7YED - chains E and e of the 25 polymer chains in the assembly; structure by electron microscopy, 3.00 A resolution.

Chain E (and e):
Protein: RNA helicase
From: Mammalian orthoreovirus 3
Notes: EC 3.6.4.13; chain e of this document is another copy of the same molecule, construct and numbering; everything in this record applies to it too
Reference sequence: C9E874 (C9E874_9REOV); numbering as in UniProt (aligned over 1-1275)
Amino-acid sequence (1275 residues; numbered 1 to 1275; the number before each row is that of its first residue):
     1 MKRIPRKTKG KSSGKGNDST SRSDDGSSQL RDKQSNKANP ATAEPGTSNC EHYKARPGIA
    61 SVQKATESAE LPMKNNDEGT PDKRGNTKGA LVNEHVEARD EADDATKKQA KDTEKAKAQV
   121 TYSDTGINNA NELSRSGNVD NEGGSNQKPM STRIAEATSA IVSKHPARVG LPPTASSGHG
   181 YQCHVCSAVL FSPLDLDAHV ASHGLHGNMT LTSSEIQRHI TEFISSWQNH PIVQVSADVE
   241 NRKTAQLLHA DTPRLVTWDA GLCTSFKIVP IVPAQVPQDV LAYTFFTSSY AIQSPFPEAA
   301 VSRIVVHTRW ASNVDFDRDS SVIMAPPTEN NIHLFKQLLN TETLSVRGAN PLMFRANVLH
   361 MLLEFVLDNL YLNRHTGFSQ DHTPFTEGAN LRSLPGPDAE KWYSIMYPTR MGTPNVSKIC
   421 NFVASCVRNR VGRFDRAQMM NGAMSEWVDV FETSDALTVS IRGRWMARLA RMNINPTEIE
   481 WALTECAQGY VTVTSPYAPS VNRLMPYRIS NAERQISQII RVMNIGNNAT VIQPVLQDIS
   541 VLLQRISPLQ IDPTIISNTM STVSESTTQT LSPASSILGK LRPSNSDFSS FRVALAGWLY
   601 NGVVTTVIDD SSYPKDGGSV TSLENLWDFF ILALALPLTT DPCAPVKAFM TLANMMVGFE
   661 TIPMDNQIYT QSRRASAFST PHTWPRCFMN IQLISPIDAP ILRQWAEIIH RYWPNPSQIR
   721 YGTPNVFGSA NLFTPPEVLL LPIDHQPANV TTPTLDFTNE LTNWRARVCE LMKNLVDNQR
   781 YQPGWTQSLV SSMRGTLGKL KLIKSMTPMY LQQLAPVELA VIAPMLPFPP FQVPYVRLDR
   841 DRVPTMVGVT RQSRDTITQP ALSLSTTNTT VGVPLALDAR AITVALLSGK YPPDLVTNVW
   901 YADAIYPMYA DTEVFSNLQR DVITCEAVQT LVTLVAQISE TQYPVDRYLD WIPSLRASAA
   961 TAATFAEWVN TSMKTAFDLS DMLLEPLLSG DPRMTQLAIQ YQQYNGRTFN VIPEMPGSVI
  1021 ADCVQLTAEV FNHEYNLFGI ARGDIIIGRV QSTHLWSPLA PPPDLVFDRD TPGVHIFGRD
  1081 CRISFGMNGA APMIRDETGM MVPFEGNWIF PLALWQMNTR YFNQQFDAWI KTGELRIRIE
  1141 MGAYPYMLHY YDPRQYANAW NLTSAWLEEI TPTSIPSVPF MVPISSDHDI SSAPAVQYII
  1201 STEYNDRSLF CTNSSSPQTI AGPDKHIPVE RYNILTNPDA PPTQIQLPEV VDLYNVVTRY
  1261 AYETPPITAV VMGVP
Not modelled in the structure: 1-212, 566-570 (chain e: 1-180, 209-216)

How chain E and chain e interact:
Contacting residue pairs (93; chain E residue first):
  Arg218(E) - His230(e)
  Gln234(E) - Thr554(e)  hydrogen bond
  Val235(E) - Thr554(e)
  Asp238(E) - Ser561(e)  hydrogen bond
  Asp238(E) - Val563(e)
  Glu240(E) - Ser561(e)
  Leu339(E) - Pro893(e)  hydrophobic
  Leu339(E) - Asp894(e)
  Glu342(E) - Asp894(e)
  Leu352(E) - Val896(e)  hydrophobic
  Asn527(E) - Ser564(e)  hydrogen bond (backbone-side chain)
  Asn527(E) - Ser792(e)  hydrogen bond
  Asn527(E) - Gly795(e)
  Asn528(E) - Ser564(e)
  Asn528(E) - Glu565(e)  hydrogen bond (side chain-backbone)
  Ala529(E) - Glu565(e)
  Thr530(E) - Glu565(e)  hydrogen bond
  Asp610(E) - Thr786(e)  hydrogen bond
  Ile668(E) - Pro783(e)  hydrophobic
  Tyr669(E) - Gln779(e)  hydrogen bond (side chain-backbone)
  Tyr669(E) - Arg780(e)
  Tyr669(E) - Pro783(e)  hydrophobic
  Arg673(E) - Pro783(e)
  Arg673(E) - Gly784(e)
  Ser676(E) - Thr786(e)
  Ala677(E) - Trp785(e)
  Thr680(E) - Asn778(e)  hydrogen bond (side chain-backbone)
  Thr680(E) - Gln779(e)
  His682(E) - Asn778(e)
  Thr683(E) - Asn778(e)
  Met846(E) - Arg794(e)
  Gln852(E) - Leu755(e)
  Gln852(E) - Leu802(e)
  Arg854(E) - Leu755(e)
  Arg854(E) - Phe757(e)
  Asp855(E) - Asp756(e)
  Thr867(E) - Leu802(e)
  Asn868(E) - Leu802(e)
  Thr869(E) - Gly795(e)
  Thr870(E) - Arg794(e)  hydrogen bond
  Thr870(E) - Gly795(e)
  Val871(E) - Ser791(e)  hydrogen bond (backbone-side chain)
  Gly872(E) - Ser791(e)  hydrogen bond (backbone-side chain)
  Val873(E) - Ser566(e)
  Pro874(E) - Ser788(e)
  Leu955(E) - Val896(e)  hydrophobic
  Arg956(E) - Asn749(e)
  Arg956(E) - Thr751(e)
  Ala957(E) - Thr751(e)
  Ser958(E) - Val750(e)
  Ala960(E) - Tyr891(e)
  Thr961(E) - Pro893(e)
  Thr964(E) - Pro893(e)
  Ser989(E) - Lys804(e)
  Gly990(E) - Lys804(e)
  Asp991(E) - Thr754(e)
  Asp991(E) - Lys804(e)
  Arg993(E) - Thr752(e)  hydrogen bond (side chain-backbone)
  Arg993(E) - Pro753(e)
  Arg993(E) - Thr754(e)
  Arg1079(E) - Val1274(e)
  Arg1079(E) - Pro1275(e)  hydrogen bond (side chain-backbone)
  Cys1081(E) - Met1272(e)
  Arg1082(E) - Thr492(e)  hydrogen bond
  Arg1082(E) - Val493(e)  hydrogen bond (side chain-backbone)
  Arg1082(E) - Thr494(e)  hydrogen bond
  Phe1085(E) - His184(e)
  Phe1085(E) - Val185(e)  hydrophobic
  Phe1085(E) - Pro496(e)  hydrophobic
  Phe1085(E) - Tyr497(e)
  Met1087(E) - Pro499(e)
  Leu1114(E) - Pro1275(e)  hydrophobic
  Met1117(E) - Ser226(e)
  Met1117(E) - Trp227(e)
  Met1117(E) - Val899(e)  hydrophobic
  Met1117(E) - Gly1273(e)
  Met1117(E) - Val1274(e)
  Asn1118(E) - Ser226(e)  hydrogen bond
  Asn1118(E) - Met1272(e)
  Asn1118(E) - Gly1273(e)  hydrogen bond (side chain-backbone)
  Thr1119(E) - Ser226(e)
  Arg1120(E) - Ser187(e)  hydrogen bond (side chain-backbone)
  Arg1120(E) - Ile224(e)
  Arg1120(E) - Ser225(e)  hydrogen bond (side chain-backbone)
  Arg1120(E) - Ser226(e)  hydrogen bond (backbone-backbone)
  Arg1120(E) - Gln228(e)  hydrogen bond (side chain-backbone)
  Arg1120(E) - Asn229(e)
  Tyr1121(E) - Ser187(e)
  Tyr1121(E) - Ser226(e)  hydrogen bond (backbone-backbone)
  Gln1124(E) - Gln182(e)  hydrogen bond
  Gln1124(E) - Ser187(e)  hydrogen bond
  Gln1124(E) - Val189(e)
  Pro1172(E) - Trp227(e)  hydrophobic
Also at the interface, not in a pair above, chain E (71 interface residues in all): Thr341, Asp609, Arg674, Phe678, Ser679, Ser853, Thr866, Ala876, Ala959, Leu988, Ala1113, Gln1116, Gln1125, Thr1173
Also at the interface, not in a pair above, chain e (75 interface residues in all): Glu480, Thr484, Ala498, Asn558, Thr559, Thr562, Gly658, Phe659, Asp777, Gln787, Thr796, Lys799, Lys801, Met806, Pro892, Leu895, Asn898, Ala902, Val1270

In short:
71 residues of chain E face 75 of chain e across their interface, with 26 hydrogen bonds. Among the polar
pairs are Gln234(E)-Thr554(e), Asp238(E)-Ser561(e) and Asn527(E)-Ser564(e).
Chain E and chain e are both RNA helicase (Mammalian orthoreovirus 3); the structure, In situ structure of
polymerase complex of mammalian reovirus in the elongation state, was determined by electron microscopy,
deposited together with 7YEV, 7YEZ, 7YF0 and 7YFE.
